7S69 - chains A and B; structure by X-ray diffraction, 3.04 A resolution.

# Chain A (and B)
Protein: N-acetylglucosamine-1-phosphotransferase gamma subunit
From: Xenopus laevis
Notes: chain B of this document is another copy of the same molecule, construct and numbering; everything in this record applies to it too
Reference sequence: Q68F17 (Q68F17_XENLA); residues 24-306 here correspond to UniProt positions 21-303 (UniProt number = residue number - 3)
Chain sequence (293 residues; row label = number of the first residue in the row):
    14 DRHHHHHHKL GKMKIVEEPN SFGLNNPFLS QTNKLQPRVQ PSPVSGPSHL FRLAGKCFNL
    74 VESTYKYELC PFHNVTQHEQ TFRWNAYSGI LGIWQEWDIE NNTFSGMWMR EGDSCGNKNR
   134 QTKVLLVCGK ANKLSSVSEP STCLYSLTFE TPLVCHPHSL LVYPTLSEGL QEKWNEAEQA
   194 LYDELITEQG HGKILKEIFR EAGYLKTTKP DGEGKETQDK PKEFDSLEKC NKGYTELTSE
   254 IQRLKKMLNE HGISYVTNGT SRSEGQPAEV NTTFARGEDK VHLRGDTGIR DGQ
Disordered / not traced: 14-46, 221-306
Disulfides: C70-C83, C128-C156, C141-C168
Covalent attachments: N-acetylglucosamine (NAG) linked to N87
Differences from the reference sequence: expression tag (14-23)

# How chain A and chain B interact
Pairs across the interface (25):
  H62(A) with E181(B); Q184(B)
  R65(A) with E181(B), salt bridge; E185(B), salt bridge
  C141(A) with Q192(B), hydrogen bond
  K143(A) with Q192(B)
  P165(A) with N188(B)
  L166(A) with N188(B)
  C168(A) with N188(B)
  H169(A) with N115(B); Y176(B); W187(B); N188(B), hydrogen bond (backbone-side chain)
  H171(A) with N115(B); L174(B)
  L174(A) with H171(B); L174(B), hydrophobic
  Y176(A) with H169(B); H171(B)
  P177(A) with P177(B), hydrophobic
  W187(A) with H169(B)
  N188(A) with H169(B)
  Q192(A) with C141(B); K143(B)
  D196(A) with K143(B), salt bridge
Interface residues without a listed pair, chain A (23 interface residues in all): S61, G142, V167, P170, S172, E181, E191
Interface residues without a listed pair, chain B (20 interface residues in all): R65, N114, T116, C168, S172, E191

# In short
23 residues of chain A face 20 of chain B across their interface, with 2 hydrogen bonds and 3 salt bridges.
Polar contacts include R65(A)-E181(B), R65(A)-E185(B) and D196(A)-K143(B). N-acetylglucosamine is covalently
linked to N87(A).
Both chains are N-acetylglucosamine-1-phosphotransferase gamma subunit (Xenopus laevis). Entry 7S69
(N-acetylglucosamine-1-phosphotransferase (GNPT) gamma subunit (GNPTG), from clawed frog) was determined by
X-ray diffraction, deposited together with 7SJ2.
